7E88 - chains A and B of the 3 polymer chains in the assembly; structure by X-ray diffraction, 3.14 A resolution.

Chain A:
Name: BD-515 Fab Heavy Chain
Source organism: Homo sapiens
Notes: antibody fragment or engineered binder
Amino-acid sequence (221 residues; each row starts with the number of its first residue):
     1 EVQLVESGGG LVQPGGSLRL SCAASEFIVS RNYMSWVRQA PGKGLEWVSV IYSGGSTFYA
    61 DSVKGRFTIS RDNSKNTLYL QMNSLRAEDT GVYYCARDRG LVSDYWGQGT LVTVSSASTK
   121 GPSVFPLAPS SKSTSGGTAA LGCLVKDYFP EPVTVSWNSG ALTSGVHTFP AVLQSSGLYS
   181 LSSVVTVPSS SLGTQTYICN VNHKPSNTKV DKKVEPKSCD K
Not modelled in the structure: 1, 132-133, 217-221
Disulfides: C22-C95, C143-C199

Chain B:
Name: BD-515 Fab Light Chain
Source organism: Homo sapiens
Notes: antibody fragment or engineered binder
Amino-acid sequence (214 residues; each row starts with the number of its first residue):
     1 DIQMTQSPSS LSASVGDRVT ITCQASQDIN KYLNWYQQKP GKAPKLLIFD ASHLETGVPS
    61 RFSASGSGTD FTFTISSLQP EDIATYYCHQ YDNLPRTFGQ GTRLEIKRTV AAPSVFIFPP
   121 SDEQLKSGTA SVVCLLNNFY PREAKVQWKV DNALQSGNSQ ESVTEQDSKD STYSLSSTLT
   181 LSKADYEKHK VYACEVTHQG LSSPVTKSFN RGEC
Not modelled in the structure: 213-214
Disulfides: C23-C88, C134-C194

Interface between chain A and chain B:
Contacting residue pairs (61; chain A residue first):
  Q39(A) with Q38(B), hydrogen bond; Y87(B)
  K43(A) with Y87(B)
  L45(A) with P44(B), hydrophobic; Y87(B), hydrophobic; F98(B)
  W47(A) with L94(B); R96(B); F98(B)
  F58(A) with L94(B), hydrophobic
  Y94(A) with Q38(B), hydrogen bond; K42(B); A43(B), hydrophobic
  D98(A) with R96(B), salt bridge
  R99(A) with F49(B); E55(B), salt bridge
  L101(A) with Y91(B); D92(B); R96(B), hydrogen bond (backbone-side chain)
  V102(A) with N34(B); Y91(B)
  S103(A) with Y36(B), hydrogen bond (backbone-side chain); L46(B)
  D104(A) with L46(B); E55(B)
  W106(A) with Y36(B); P44(B)
  G107(A) with A43(B)
  Q108(A) with K42(B); A43(B), hydrogen bond (side chain-backbone)
  V124(A) with E123(B)
  F125(A) with S121(B); E123(B); Q124(B)
  P126(A) with S121(B)
  L127(A) with F118(B), hydrophobic
  A128(A) with F118(B)
  A140(A) with F116(B), hydrophobic; F118(B)
  L144(A) with S131(B)
  K146(A) with Q124(B); S131(B); T180(B), hydrogen bond
  H167(A) with N137(B); S174(B)
  F169(A) with L135(B), hydrophobic; S162(B); T164(B); S174(B); L175(B); S176(B)
  P170(A) with S162(B), hydrogen bond (backbone-side chain); V163(B)
  V172(A) with Q160(B); E161(B); S162(B)
  L173(A) with Q160(B), hydrogen bond (backbone-side chain)
  Q174(A) with Q160(B)
  V184(A) with L135(B), hydrophobic
  T186(A) with N137(B)
  K212(A) with E123(B), salt bridge
Interface residues without a listed pair, chain A (42 interface residues in all): S35, V37, G44, E46, V50, Y59, T138, L141, S175, S182
Interface residues without a listed pair, chain B (39 interface residues in all): G41, D50, H89, P95, V133, N138, D167

Overview:
The interface between chain A and chain B involves 42 residues on one side and 39 on the other, with 8
hydrogen bonds and 3 salt bridges. Polar pairs include D98(A)-R96(B), R99(A)-E55(B) and K212(A)-E123(B).
Chain A is BD-515 Fab Heavy Chain and chain B is BD-515 Fab Light Chain, both from Homo sapiens; the
structure, Crystal structure of the SARS-CoV-2 S RBD in complex with BD-515 Fab, was determined by X-ray
diffraction (same publication as 7E7X and 7E7Y).
